8VRH - chain A; structure by X-ray diffraction, 1.80 A resolution.

[Chain A]
Protein: Peptidyl-prolyl cis-trans isomerase B
Source organism: Escherichia coli
Notes: EC 5.2.1.8
UniProt: P23869 (PPIB_ECOLI); residue numbers follow UniProt; this construct covers 1-164
Sequence (164 residues; numbered 1 to 164; the number before each row is that of its first residue):
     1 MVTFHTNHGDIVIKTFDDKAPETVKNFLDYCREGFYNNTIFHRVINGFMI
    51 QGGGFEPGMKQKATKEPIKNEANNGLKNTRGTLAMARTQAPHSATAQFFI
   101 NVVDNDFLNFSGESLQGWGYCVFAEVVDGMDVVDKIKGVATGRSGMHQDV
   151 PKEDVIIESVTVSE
Modified residues: Met-1 (N-formylmethionine; FME); Leu-28, Leu-76, Leu-83, Leu-108, Leu-115 ((4R)-5-fluoro-L-leucine; A1ADO)

[Overview]
Chain A is Peptidyl-prolyl cis-trans isomerase B (Escherichia coli); the structure, E. coli peptidyl-prolyl
cis-trans isomerase containing delta2-monofluoro-leucines, was determined by X-ray diffraction (same
publication as 8VRG and 8VRI).
